7BFV - chain A; structure by X-ray diffraction, 1.84 A resolution.

# Chain A
Protein: Esterase
Organism: Thermogutta terrifontis
Notes: EC 3.1.1.1
UniProt: A0A0X1KHD1 (A0A0X1KHD1_9BACT); residues 1-286 here = UniProt positions 1-286
Amino-acid sequence (287 residues; row label = number of the first residue in the row; numbering starts at 0):
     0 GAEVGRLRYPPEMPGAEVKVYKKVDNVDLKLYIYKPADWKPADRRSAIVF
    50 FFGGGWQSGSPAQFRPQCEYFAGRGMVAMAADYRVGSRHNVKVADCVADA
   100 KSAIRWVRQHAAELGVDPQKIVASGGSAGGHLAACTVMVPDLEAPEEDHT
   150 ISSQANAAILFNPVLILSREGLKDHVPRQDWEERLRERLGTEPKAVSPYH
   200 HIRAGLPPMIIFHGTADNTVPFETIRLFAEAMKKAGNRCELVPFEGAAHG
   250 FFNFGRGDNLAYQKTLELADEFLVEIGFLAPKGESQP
Disordered / not traced: 0-4, 172-184, 282-286
Sequence notes: expression tag (0)
Modified residues: Ser-126 ((2S)-2-azanyl-3-[cyclohexyloxy(methyl)phosphoryl]oxy-propanoic acid; GFT)
Ion coordination: Na+ near Glu-16 (its only coordinating residue here)

# In short
Chain A is Esterase (Thermogutta terrifontis); the structure, Thermogutta terrifontis esterase 2
phosphonylated by cyclosarin, was determined by X-ray diffraction (same publication as 7BFN, 7BFO, 7BFR, 7BFT
and 7BFU).
